Entry 2DFK (X-ray diffraction, 2.15 A resolution); this record covers chains A and B.

Chain A:
Name: collybistin II
From: Rattus norvegicus
UniProt: Q9QX73 (ARHG9_RAT); residue numbers follow UniProt; this construct covers 10-411
Amino-acid sequence (402 residues; row label = number of the first residue in the row):
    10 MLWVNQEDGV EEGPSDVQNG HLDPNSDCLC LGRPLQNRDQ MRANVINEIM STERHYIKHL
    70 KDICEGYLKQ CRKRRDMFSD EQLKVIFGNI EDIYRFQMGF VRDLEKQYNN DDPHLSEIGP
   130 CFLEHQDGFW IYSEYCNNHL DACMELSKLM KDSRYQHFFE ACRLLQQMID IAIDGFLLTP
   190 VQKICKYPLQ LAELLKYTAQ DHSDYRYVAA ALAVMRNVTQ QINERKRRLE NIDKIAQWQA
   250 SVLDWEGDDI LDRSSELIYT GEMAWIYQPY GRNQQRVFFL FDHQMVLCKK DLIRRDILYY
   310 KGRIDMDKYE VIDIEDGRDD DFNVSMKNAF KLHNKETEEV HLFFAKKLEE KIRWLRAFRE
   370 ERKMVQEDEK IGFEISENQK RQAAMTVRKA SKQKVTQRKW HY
Not modelled in the structure: 10-36, 402-411

Chain B:
Name: cell division cycle 42 isoform 1
From: Homo sapiens
UniProt: P60953 (CDC42_HUMAN); residues 1-191 here = UniProt positions 1-191
Amino-acid sequence (194 residues; numbered -2 to 191; the number before each row is that of its first residue; numbers below 1 keep their minus sign (Gly-2 is residue -2)):
    -2 GSHMQTIKCV VVGDGAVGKT CLLISYTTNK FPSEYVPTVF DNYAVTVMIG GEPYTLGLFD
    58 TAGQEDYDRL RPLSYPQTDV FLVCFSVVSP SSFENVKEKW VPEITHHCPK TPFLLVGTQI
   118 DLRDDPSTIE KLAKNKQKPI TPETAEKLAR DLKAVKYVEC SALTQKGLKN VFDEAILAAL
   178 EPPEPKKSRR CVLL
Not modelled in the structure: -2 to 0, 180-183
Cystine bridges: Cys105-Cys188
Sequence notes: cloning artifact (-2 to 0)
Swiss-Prot annotation at these positions:
  - motif: Tyr32 to Tyr40 (Effector region)
  - binding site (GTP): Gly10 to Thr17, Asp57 to Gln61, Thr115 to Asp118
  - modified residue: Tyr32 (Microbial infection: O-AMP-tyrosine), Thr35 (Microbial infection: O-AMP-threonine), Tyr64 (Phosphotyrosine), Cys188 (Cysteine methyl ester)
  - lipidation: Cys188 (S-geranylgeranyl cysteine)
  - glycosylation: Tyr32 (Microbial infection: O-linked (GlcNAc) tyrosine), Thr35 (Microbial infection: O-alpha-linked (GlcNAc) threonine)

Chain A / chain B interface:
Residue-residue contacts (51):
  Gln45(A) with Ser30(B), hydrogen bond (side chain-backbone); Tyr32(B)
  Met50(A) with Tyr32(B), hydrophobic
  Asn53(A) with Tyr32(B)
  Val54(A) with Tyr32(B)
  Glu57(A) with Tyr32(B), hydrogen bond; Pro34(B); Thr35(B), hydrogen bond (side chain-backbone); Val36(B)
  His68(A) with Asp38(B), salt bridge
  Cys145(A) with Leu67(B), hydrophobic; Leu70(B)
  His148(A) with Leu70(B)
  Leu149(A) with Leu70(B), hydrophobic
  Met153(A) with Leu190(B), hydrophobic
  Ser156(A) with Gln74(B), hydrogen bond
  Ile178(A) with Asn39(B)
  Asp179(A) with Ala41(B); Thr52(B), hydrogen bond
  Ile180(A) with Tyr40(B); Gly54(B)
  Asp183(A) with Gln74(B)
  Gly184(A) with Asn39(B), hydrogen bond (backbone-side chain)
  Leu187(A) with Leu70(B); Ser71(B)
  Thr188(A) with Asn39(B)
  Val190(A) with Leu70(B), hydrophobic
  Gln191(A) with Asn39(B), hydrogen bond; Asp57(B)
  Cys194(A) with Gly60(B); Gln61(B); Leu67(B), hydrophobic
  Lys195(A) with Val36(B); Phe37(B)
  Leu198(A) with Ala59(B), hydrophobic; Gly60(B)
  Gln199(A) with Thr35(B); Val36(B)
  Arg225(A) with Tyr64(B)
  Thr228(A) with Tyr64(B)
  Gln229(A) with Tyr64(B)
  Asn232(A) with Tyr64(B); Asp65(B); Arg66(B); Leu67(B)
  Lys235(A) with Arg66(B), hydrogen bond (side chain-backbone); Leu67(B)
  Arg236(A) with Asp65(B), salt bridge; Arg66(B)
  Glu239(A) with Arg66(B), salt bridge
  Asn240(A) with Arg66(B)
Interface residues without a listed pair, chain A (36 interface residues in all): Thr61, His64, Glu202, Ile231
Interface residues without a listed pair, chain B (29 interface residues in all): Glu31, Phe56, Asp63, Pro69, Pro73

In short:
36 residues of chain A and 29 residues of chain B are in contact, with 8 hydrogen bonds and 3 salt bridges.
Among the polar pairs are His68(A)-Asp38(B), Arg236(A)-Asp65(B) and Glu239(A)-Arg66(B). UniProt lists 17
GTP-binding residues on chain B.
Chain A is collybistin II (Rattus norvegicus) and chain B is cell division cycle 42 isoform 1 (Homo sapiens);
the structure, Crystal structure of the CDC42-Collybistin II complex, was determined by X-ray diffraction.
